Entry 6MUT (electron microscopy, 3.10 A resolution); this record covers chains E and H of the 8 polymer chains in the assembly.

[Chain E]
Name: Uncharacterized protein Csm4
From: Thermococcus onnurineus
UniProtKB: B6YWC1 (B6YWC1_THEON); residues 1-289 here = UniProt positions 1-289
Sequence (289 residues; row label = number of the first residue in the row):
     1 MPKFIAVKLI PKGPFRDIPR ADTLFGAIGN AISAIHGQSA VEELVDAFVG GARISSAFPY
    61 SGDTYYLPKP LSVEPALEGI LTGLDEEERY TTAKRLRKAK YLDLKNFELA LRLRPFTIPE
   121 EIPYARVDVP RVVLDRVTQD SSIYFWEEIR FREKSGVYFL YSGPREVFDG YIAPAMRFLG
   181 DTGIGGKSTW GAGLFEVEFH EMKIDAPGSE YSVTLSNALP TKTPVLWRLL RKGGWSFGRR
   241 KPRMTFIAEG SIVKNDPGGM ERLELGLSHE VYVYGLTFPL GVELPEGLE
Disordered / not traced: 1, 288-289
What the authors report for this chain:
  - mutagenesis - Y144A, W235A: unchanged catalytic activity

[Chain H]
Molecule: 45-nt RNA strand
Sequence (45 nucleotides; row label = number of the first residue in the row):
     1 CCCUGGCGCC CAAUACGCAA ACCGCCUCUG CCCGCCUUUC CACGG
Disordered / not traced: 1-24, 44-45

[How chain E and chain H interact]
Pairs across the interface (10; chain E residue first):
  Ser141(E) with G34(H), hydrogen bond to the base; C35(H), hydrogen bond to the base
  Ser142(E) with C35(H), sugar contact
  Ile143(E) with C35(H), base contact; C36(H), sugar contact
  Tyr144(E) with U37(H), base contact
  Trp235(E) with C41(H), base contact
  Arg239(E) with A42(H), sugar contact
  Leu265(E) with A42(H), base contact
  Gly266(E) with A42(H), base contact
Also at the interface, not in a pair above, chain E (12 interface residues in all): Phe145, Trp146, Gly238, Arg240

[In short]
12 residues of chain E and 6 residues of chain H are in contact, with 2 hydrogen bonds. Polar contacts include
Ser141(E)-G34(H) and Ser141(E)-C35(H). The paper reports that Y144A and W235A of chain E leave catalytic
activity unchanged.
Here chain E is Uncharacterized protein Csm4 (Thermococcus onnurineus) and chain H is a 45-nt RNA strand.
Entry 6MUT (Cryo-EM structure of ternary Csm-crRNA-target RNA with anti-tag sequence complex in type III-A
CRISPR-Cas system) was determined by electron microscopy, deposited together with 6MUA, 6MUU, 6MUR and 6MUS.
